Entry 9G2Z (electron microscopy, 2.78 A resolution); this record covers chains A and B.

[Chain A]
Molecule: Mycobactin import ATP-binding/permease protein IrtA
Organism: Mycolicibacterium thermoresistibile ATCC 19527
Notes: EC 7.2.2.-
UniProtKB: G7CBF5 (IRTA_MYCT3); residue numbers follow UniProt; this construct covers 315-908
Chain sequence (595 residues; row label = number of the first residue in the row):
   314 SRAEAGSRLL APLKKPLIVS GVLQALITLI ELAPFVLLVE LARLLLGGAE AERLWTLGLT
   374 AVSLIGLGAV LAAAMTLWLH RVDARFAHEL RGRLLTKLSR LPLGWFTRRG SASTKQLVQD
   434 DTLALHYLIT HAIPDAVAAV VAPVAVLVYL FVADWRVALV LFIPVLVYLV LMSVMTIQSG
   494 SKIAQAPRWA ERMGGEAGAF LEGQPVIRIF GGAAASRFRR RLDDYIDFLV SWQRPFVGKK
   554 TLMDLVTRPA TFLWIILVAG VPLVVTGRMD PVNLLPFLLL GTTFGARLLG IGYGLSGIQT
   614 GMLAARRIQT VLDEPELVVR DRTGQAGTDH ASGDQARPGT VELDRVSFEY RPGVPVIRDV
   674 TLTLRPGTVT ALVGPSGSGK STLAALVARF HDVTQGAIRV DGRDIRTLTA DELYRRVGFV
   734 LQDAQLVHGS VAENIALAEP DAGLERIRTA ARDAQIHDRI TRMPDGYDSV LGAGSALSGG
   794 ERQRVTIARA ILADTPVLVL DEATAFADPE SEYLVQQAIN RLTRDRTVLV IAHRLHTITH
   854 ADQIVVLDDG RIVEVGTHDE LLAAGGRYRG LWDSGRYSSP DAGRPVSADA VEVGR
Unresolved in the structure: 314-315, 637-649, 891-908
Construct notes: expression tag (314)
Ion coordination: Zn2+: H393, H439, H444; Mg2+: S694, Q735 (together with ATP)
Ligand contacts:
  - ATP (adenosine-5'-triphosphate), molecule 1: T420, Y663, V669, P688, S689, G690, S691, G692, K693, S694, T695, Q735, H846
  - ATP, molecule 2: R772, G787, S788, A789, L790, S791, G792, G793, E794, F819

[Chain B]
Molecule: Mycobactin import ATP-binding/permease protein IrtB
Organism: Mycolicibacterium thermoresistibile ATCC 19527
Notes: EC 7.2.2.-
UniProtKB: G7CBF6 (IRTB_MYCT3); residue numbers follow UniProt; this construct covers 1-579
Chain sequence (586 residues; numbered 1 to 586; the number before each row is that of its first residue):
     1 MIRTLLRLVP AEKRGAVAGY AVLTLLSVLL RAVGAVLLIP LLAALFSDTP SDAWLWLGWL
    61 TAVTLAGWVT DTNTARLGFD LGFAVLSRTQ HDMADRLPNV AMSWFTPDNT ATARQAIAAT
   121 GPELAGLVVN LLTPLIGAAL LPAAIGVALL FVSVPLGLAA LAGVAVLFGA LALSGRLSRA
   181 ADKVAGETNS AFTERIIEFA RTQQALRAAR RVEPARSQVG SALAAQHGAG LRLLTMQIPG
   241 QVLFSLAGQV ALIGFAGMAV WLTVRGQLGV PEAIALIVVL VRYLEPFAAI ADLAPALETT
   301 RATLNRIQAV LDAPTLPAGR RRLDRTGAAP SIEFDDVRFS YGDEVVLDGV SFTLRPGNTT
   361 AIVGPSGSGK TTILSLIAGL QQPASGRVLL DGVDVTTLDP EARRAAVSVV FQHPYLFDGT
   421 LRDNVLVGDP EADPDDVTAA MRLARVDELL DRLPDGDATV VGEGGTALSG GERQRVSIAR
   481 ALLKPAPVLL VDEATSALDN ANEAAVVDAL TADPRPRTRV IVAHRLASIR HADRVLFVEA
   541 GRVVEDGAID ELLAAGGRFA QFWAQQQAAS EWAIGSTARA LEVLFQ
Unresolved in the structure: 1, 566-586
Construct notes: expression tag (580-586)
Ion coordination: Mg2+: T371 (together with ATP)
Ligand contacts:
  - ATP (adenosine-5'-triphosphate), molecule 1: Y341, V346, P365, S366, G367, S368, G369, K370, T371, T372, Q412, E493
  - ATP, molecule 2: R452, L453, T466, A467, L468, S469, G470, G471, E472, A497
Reported in the primary citation:
  - mutagenesis - Q249A, Q249F, Q249L, A256F, A256L, A256R: increased catalytic activity
  - mutagenesis - Q249R: unchanged catalytic activity

[How chain A and chain B interact]
Residue-residue contacts - 237 pairs, chain A then chain B:
  F348(A) with V281(B), hydrophobic
  L351(A) with I277(B), hydrophobic
  A355(A) with I274(B)
  L358(A) with V270(B), hydrophobic
  L359(A) with F46(B), hydrophobic; I274(B), hydrophobic
  V375(A) with Q249(B), hydrogen bond (backbone-side chain); L252(B), hydrophobic
  L390(A) with L234(B); I238(B), hydrophobic
  H393(A) with L234(B)
  A397(A) with H227(B), hydrogen bond (backbone-side chain); L231(B), hydrophobic; L234(B), hydrophobic
  R398(A) with H227(B)
  H401(A) with L223(B); H227(B)
  R404(A) with F192(B); L223(B)
  G405(A) with L223(B)
  L408(A) with F199(B); V219(B), hydrophobic; L223(B), hydrophobic
  T409(A) with P214(B)
  L411(A) with F199(B), hydrophobic; Q203(B); R207(B), hydrogen bond (backbone-side chain)
  S412(A) with R207(B), hydrogen bond (backbone-side chain); V212(B), hydrogen bond (side chain-backbone); E213(B)
  R413(A) with R207(B)
  L414(A) with R207(B), hydrogen bond (backbone-side chain)
  L416(A) with Q203(B); Q204(B); R207(B)
  F419(A) with Q203(B); R207(B)
  T420(A) with T466(B); A467(B)
  S424(A) with I197(B); A200(B); R201(B); E463(B), hydrogen bond
  T427(A) with I196(B); A200(B)
  K428(A) with T193(B); I196(B)
  V431(A) with F192(B), hydrophobic; I196(B), hydrophobic
  Q432(A) with N189(B), hydrogen bond; F192(B); T193(B), hydrogen bond; I196(B)
  A510(A) with I117(B), hydrophobic
  A512(A) with Y415(B); F417(B)
  F513(A) with A94(B); L97(B), hydrophobic; P98(B)
  L514(A) with T110(B); A113(B), hydrophobic; R114(B)
  E515(A) with R201(B), salt bridge; Y415(B)
  G516(A) with Y415(B); F417(B)
  Q517(A) with L97(B); P98(B); F105(B)
  P518(A) with L380(B); F411(B)
  V519(A) with F411(B), hydrophobic; Y415(B); F417(B), hydrophobic; R480(B)
  I520(A) with F417(B), hydrophobic
  R521(A) with L97(B), hydrogen bond (side chain-backbone); P98(B), hydrogen bond (side chain-backbone); N99(B); V100(B), hydrogen bond (side chain-backbone); M102(B); F105(B); L380(B); R404(B)
  I522(A) with A378(B), hydrophobic; L380(B), hydrophobic; R404(B); V407(B); V409(B), hydrophobic; F411(B), hydrophobic; K484(B), hydrogen bond (backbone-side chain)
  F523(A) with V409(B); V427(B), hydrophobic; G428(B); R480(B); A481(B), hydrophobic; K484(B)
  G524(A) with R404(B), hydrogen bond (backbone-side chain)
  G525(A) with R404(B)
  A526(A) with A94(B); D95(B); P98(B), hydrophobic
  R530(A) with F417(B); D423(B)
  F531(A) with A94(B), hydrophobic; I117(B), hydrophobic
  R532(A) with H91(B); D95(B), salt bridge
  L535(A) with Q90(B); H91(B); A94(B), hydrophobic
  D536(A) with H91(B), salt bridge
  Y538(A) with T120(B); G121(B)
  I539(A) with S87(B); H91(B)
  L542(A) with F83(B), hydrophobic; T120(B); P122(B)
  V543(A) with F79(B); F83(B), hydrophobic
  W545(A) with P122(B), hydrophobic
  Q546(A) with F79(B); F83(B); P122(B)
  R547(A) with F79(B)
  V550(A) with V129(B), hydrophobic
  T554(A) with A75(B)
  L558(A) with T72(B)
  R561(A) with R31(B); D71(B), salt bridge
  P562(A) with R282(B); E285(B)
  T564(A) with W68(B), hydrogen bond
  L566(A) with V278(B), hydrophobic
  W567(A) with T61(B), hydrogen bond; T64(B); W68(B), hydrophobic
  L570(A) with L38(B), hydrophobic; L41(B), hydrophobic; L57(B), hydrophobic; L60(B), hydrophobic
  V574(A) with L57(B), hydrophobic
  P575(A) with W54(B)
  V577(A) with L45(B), hydrophobic
  V578(A) with P50(B); S51(B); W54(B)
  P584(A) with F46(B)
  V585(A) with F46(B)
  L587(A) with L45(B), hydrophobic
  L588(A) with I274(B), hydrophobic
  L591(A) with L42(B), hydrophobic; V278(B)
  L592(A) with I277(B), hydrophobic
  T595(A) with R282(B), hydrogen bond
  R664(A) with P454(B); D455(B), salt bridge
  G687(A) with D499(B)
  P688(A) with D499(B)
  S689(A) with R452(B); R475(B); A497(B), hydrogen bond (side chain-backbone); L498(B); D499(B), hydrogen bond (backbone-side chain)
  G690(A) with R452(B); S469(B)
  F703(A) with Q204(B); R207(B)
  Y727(A) with R207(B); A208(B); R210(B), hydrogen bond (backbone-side chain)
  L734(A) with Q204(B); A205(B)
  Q738(A) with R201(B); T202(B)
  V740(A) with E198(B); T202(B); L206(B), hydrophobic; Q218(B)
  H741(A) with P107(B); R195(B), hydrogen bond (backbone-side chain); E198(B), hydrogen bond (backbone-side chain); Q218(B)
  L750(A) with A205(B); A209(B), hydrophobic; R211(B); Q218(B)
  A751(A) with A209(B); R210(B), hydrogen bond (backbone-side chain); R216(B)
  P753(A) with R211(B)
  R772(A) with E344(B), salt bridge
  P777(A) with E344(B)
  A786(A) with F105(B); P107(B)
  S791(A) with G367(B)
  G792(A) with Q412(B); H413(B)
  G793(A) with S366(B); Q412(B)
  E794(A) with S366(B); G367(B)
  R795(A) with H413(B)
  R797(A) with S366(B), hydrogen bond
  R802(A) with A205(B)
  A818(A) with H524(B), hydrogen bond (backbone-side chain)
  F819(A) with Q412(B); S496(B)
  A820(A) with H524(B), hydrogen bond (backbone-side chain)
  D821(A) with P365(B); S366(B), hydrogen bond (side chain-backbone); F562(B)
  P822(A) with F562(B); Q565(B), hydrogen bond (backbone-side chain)
  E823(A) with Q561(B); F562(B); Q565(B)
  E825(A) with Q565(B), hydrogen bond
  H846(A) with A497(B), hydrogen bond (side chain-backbone); L498(B); D499(B); N500(B), hydrogen bond (backbone-side chain)
  R847(A) with T495(B), hydrogen bond (side chain-backbone); S496(B), hydrogen bond (side chain-backbone); L498(B), hydrogen bond (side chain-backbone); N500(B); E503(B), salt bridge; R525(B)
  L884(A) with D499(B); N500(B); A501(B)
  S887(A) with N500(B), hydrogen bond (side chain-backbone); A501(B), hydrogen bond (side chain-backbone); A504(B)
  G888(A) with N500(B); R525(B), hydrogen bond (backbone-side chain)
Other interface residues (no listed pair), chain A (138 interface residues in all): I378, G379, R394, P415, G423, G511, K553, A563, V571, L630, V667, A723, D724, R728, F732, Q735, D736, A749, E752, R775, M776, G785, E815, Y826, L848, R889, Y890
Other interface residues (no listed pair), chain B (142 interface residues in all): A53, L86, A101, T106, N130, A224, Q226, I253, G364, S408, D418, G462, G470, G471, E472, R473, E493, N502, A527, R530, W563

[Summary]
138 residues of chain A and 142 residues of chain B are in contact; the contacts include 37 hydrogen bonds and
7 salt bridges. Polar contacts include E515(A)-R201(B), R532(A)-D95(B) and D536(A)-H91(B). From the paper:
Q249A, Q249F and Q249L of chain B, among others, increase catalytic activity; Q249R of chain B leaves
catalytic activity unchanged; 7 substitutions were tested in all.
Here chain A is Mycobactin import ATP-binding/permease protein IrtA and chain B is Mycobactin import
ATP-binding/permease protein IrtB, both from Mycolicibacterium thermoresistibile ATCC 19527. Entry 9G2Z
(Cryo-EM structure of IrtAB in outward-occluded state under turnover conditions in LMNG) was determined by
electron microscopy together with 9FW3, 9FXC, 9G2K, 9G2L, 9G2M, 9G2S and 7 further entries from the same
study.
